1HB9 - chains G and J of the 12 polymer chains in the assembly; structure by electron microscopy, 25.00 A resolution (very low resolution: no residue pairs are listed; an interface is given only as per-side residue counts).

# Chain G (and J)
Protein: Bacteriophage PRD1
Organism: Bacteriophage PRD1
Notes: chain J of this document is another copy of the same molecule, construct and numbering; everything in this record applies to it too
UniProt: P22535 (COA3_BPPRD); residues 2-395 here correspond to UniProt positions 1-394 (UniProt number = residue number - 1)
Chain sequence (394 residues; row label = number of the first residue in the row):
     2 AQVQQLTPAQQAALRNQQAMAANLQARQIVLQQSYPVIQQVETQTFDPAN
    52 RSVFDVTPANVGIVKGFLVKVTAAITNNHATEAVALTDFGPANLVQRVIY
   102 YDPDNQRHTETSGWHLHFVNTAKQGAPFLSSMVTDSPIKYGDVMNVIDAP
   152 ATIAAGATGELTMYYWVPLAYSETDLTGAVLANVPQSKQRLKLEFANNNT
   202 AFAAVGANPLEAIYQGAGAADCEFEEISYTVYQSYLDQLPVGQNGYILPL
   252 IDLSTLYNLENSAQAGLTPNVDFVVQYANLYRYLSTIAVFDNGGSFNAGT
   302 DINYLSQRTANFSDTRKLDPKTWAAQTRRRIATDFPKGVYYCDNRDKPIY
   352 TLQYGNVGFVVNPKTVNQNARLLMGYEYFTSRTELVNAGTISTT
Disordered / not traced: 2-14, 385-395

# How chain G and chain J interact
At this resolution (25 A) residue pairs are not listed: 9 residues of chain G and 14 of chain J lie at the interface.

# Summary
The interface between chain G and chain J involves 9 residues on one side and 14 on the other.
Both chains are Bacteriophage PRD1 (Bacteriophage PRD1). Entry 1HB9 (quasi-atomic resolution model of
bacteriophage PRD1 wild type virion, obtained by combined cryo-EM and X-ray crystallography) was determined by
electron microscopy together with 1HB5 and 1HB7 from the same study.
